Entry 4QB6 (X-ray diffraction, 1.35 A resolution); this record covers chain A.

== Chain A ==
Name: Xyn30D
From: Paenibacillus barcinonensis
Notes: EC 3.2.1.8
Reference sequence: H6WCZ0 (H6WCZ0_PAEBA); residues 1-141 here correspond to UniProt positions 422-562 (UniProt number = residue number + 421)
Sequence (164 residues; each row starts with the number of its first residue; numbers below 1 keep their minus sign (Met-22 is residue -22)):
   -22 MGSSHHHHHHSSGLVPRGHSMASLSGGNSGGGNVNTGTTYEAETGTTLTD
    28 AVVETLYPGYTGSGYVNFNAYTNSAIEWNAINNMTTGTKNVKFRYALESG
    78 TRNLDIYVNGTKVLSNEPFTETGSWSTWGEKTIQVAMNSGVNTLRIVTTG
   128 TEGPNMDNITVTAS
Disordered / not traced: -22 to 12
Differences from the reference sequence: initiating methionine (-22); expression tag (-21 to 0)
Metal / ion sites: Ca2+ site 1: Glu18, Glu20, Thr38, Gly41, Asp134; Ca2+ site 2: Asn44, Phe45, Glu129 (together with alpha-D-glucopyranuronic acid)
Ligand contacts: alpha-D-glucopyranuronic acid (GCU): Glu31, Leu33, Tyr34, Asn44, Arg79, Trp102, Glu129, Gly130, Asn132
From the paper describing this entry:
  - binding site for alpha-D-glucopyranuronic acid: Glu31, Tyr34, Asn44, Arg79, Trp102, Asn132
  - conformationally variable residues (side-chain flip): Glu31
  - Ca2+ coordination: Asn44, Phe45, Glu129
  - specificity-determining residues: Glu129 (proposed by the authors, not directly observed)

== Summary ==
Bound to chain A: alpha-D-glucopyranuronic acid. The Ca2+ site 1 is built by Glu18, Glu20, Thr38, Gly41 and
Asp134. Asn44, Phe45 and Glu129 coordinate Ca2+ site 2. From the paper: a binding site for
alpha-D-glucopyranuronic acid at Glu31, Tyr34 and Asn44 among others; Ca2+ coordination by Asn44, Phe45 and
Glu129.
Chain A is Xyn30D (Paenibacillus barcinonensis); the structure, Structure of CBM35 in complex with aldouronic
acid, was determined by X-ray diffraction, deposited together with 4QAW, 4QB1 and 4QB2.
